Entry 9DUS (electron microscopy, 3.12 A resolution); this record covers chains B and C of the 5 polymer chains in the assembly.

[Chain B (and C)]
Protein: Phosphoprotein
Organism: Measles virus strain Edmonston-B
Notes: chain C of this document is another copy of the same molecule, construct and numbering; everything in this record applies to it too
UniProt: Q83623 (PHOSP_MEASF); numbering as in UniProt (aligned over 1-507)
Amino-acid sequence (509 residues; numbered 1 to 509; the number before each row is that of its first residue):
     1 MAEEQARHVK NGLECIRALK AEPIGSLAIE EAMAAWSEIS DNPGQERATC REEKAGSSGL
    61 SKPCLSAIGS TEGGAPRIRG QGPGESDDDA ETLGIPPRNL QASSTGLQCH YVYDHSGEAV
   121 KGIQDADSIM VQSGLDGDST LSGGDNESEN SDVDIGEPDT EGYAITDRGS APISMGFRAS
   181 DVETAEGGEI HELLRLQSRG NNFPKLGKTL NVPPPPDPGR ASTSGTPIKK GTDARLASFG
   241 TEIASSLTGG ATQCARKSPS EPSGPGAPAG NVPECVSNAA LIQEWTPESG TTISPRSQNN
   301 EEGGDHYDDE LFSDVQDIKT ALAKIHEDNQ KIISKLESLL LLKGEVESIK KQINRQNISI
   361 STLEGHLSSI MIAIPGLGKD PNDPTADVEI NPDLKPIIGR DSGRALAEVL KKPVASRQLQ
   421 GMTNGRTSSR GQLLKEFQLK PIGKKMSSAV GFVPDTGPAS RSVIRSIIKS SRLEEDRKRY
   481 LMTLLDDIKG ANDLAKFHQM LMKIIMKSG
Not modelled in the structure: 1-324, 377-391, 414-509 (chain C: 1-322, 376-428, 508-509)
Construct notes: expression tag (508-509)
UniProt features mapped onto this chain:
  - region (Interaction with the L polymerase): Ser361 to Leu377, Pro396 to Leu410
  - binding site (Ca(2+)): Asp314
  - modified residue (Phosphoserine): Ser86, Ser151

[Chain B / chain C interface]
Contacting residue pairs (75):
  Ile325(B) - Ile325(C)  hydrophobic
  Ile325(B) - Asn329(C)
  Asp328(B) - His326(C)  salt bridge
  Asp328(B) - Gln330(C)
  Asn329(B) - Asn329(C)  hydrogen bond
  Ile332(B) - Asn329(C)
  Ile332(B) - Ile332(C)  hydrophobic
  Ile332(B) - Ile333(C)  hydrophobic
  Ile332(B) - Leu336(C)
  Lys335(B) - Ile333(C)
  Lys335(B) - Leu336(C)
  Lys335(B) - Glu337(C)
  Leu336(B) - Leu336(C)  hydrophobic
  Ser338(B) - Leu340(C)
  Ser338(B) - Lys343(C)  hydrogen bond (backbone-side chain)
  Leu339(B) - Leu336(C)  hydrophobic
  Leu339(B) - Leu339(C)  hydrophobic
  Leu339(B) - Leu340(C)  hydrophobic
  Leu339(B) - Lys343(C)
  Leu342(B) - Lys343(C)
  Glu345(B) - Val346(C)
  Glu345(B) - Glu347(C)
  Glu345(B) - Lys350(C)
  Ser348(B) - Lys350(C)
  Ile349(B) - Lys350(C)
  Ile349(B) - Ile353(C)  hydrophobic
  Gln352(B) - Lys350(C)
  Gln352(B) - Ile353(C)
  Gln352(B) - Asn354(C)  hydrogen bond (side chain-backbone)
  Gln352(B) - Asn357(C)  hydrogen bond (backbone-side chain)
  Arg355(B) - Asn357(C)
  Gln356(B) - Asn357(C)
  Ser359(B) - Ile360(C)
  Ser359(B) - Glu364(C)
  Thr362(B) - Glu364(C)  hydrogen bond
  Leu363(B) - Leu363(C)  hydrophobic
  Leu363(B) - Glu364(C)
  Leu363(B) - Leu367(C)  hydrophobic
  His366(B) - Met371(C)
  Leu367(B) - Met371(C)  hydrophobic
  Ser368(B) - Ser429(C)  hydrogen bond
  Ser369(B) - Ile374(C)
  Ile370(B) - Met371(C)  hydrophobic
  Ile370(B) - Ile374(C)
  Ile370(B) - Pro375(C)
  Met371(B) - Ser429(C)
  Ile372(B) - Ser429(C)
  Ile372(B) - Gln432(C)
  Ala373(B) - Arg430(C)
  Ala373(B) - Gln432(C)
  Ala373(B) - Leu433(C)
  Ile374(B) - Leu434(C)  hydrophobic
  Ile374(B) - Gln438(C)
  Pro375(B) - Leu433(C)
  Pro375(B) - Leu434(C)
  Pro375(B) - Gln438(C)
  Pro392(B) - Arg430(C)
  Leu394(B) - Ser429(C)
  Leu394(B) - Arg430(C)
  Ile398(B) - Ile370(C)  hydrophobic
  Ile398(B) - Met371(C)  hydrophobic
  Ser402(B) - Ile372(C)
  Ser402(B) - Ala373(C)
  Leu406(B) - Ala373(C)  hydrophobic
  Leu406(B) - Pro375(C)  hydrophobic
  Val409(B) - Leu434(C)  hydrophobic
  Val409(B) - Lys435(C)
  Val409(B) - Phe437(C)  hydrophobic
  Leu410(B) - Pro375(C)  hydrophobic
  Leu410(B) - Gln432(C)
  Leu410(B) - Leu433(C)
  Leu410(B) - Lys435(C)
  Lys411(B) - Gln432(C)
  Lys411(B) - Leu433(C)  hydrogen bond (backbone-backbone)
  Lys411(B) - Lys435(C)
Other interface residues (no listed pair), chain B (43 interface residues in all): Lys331, Ile353, Ile397, Asp401, Gly403, Glu408, Pro413
Other interface residues (no listed pair), chain C (36 interface residues in all): Gly431

[Overview]
43 residues of chain B face 36 of chain C across their interface; the contacts include 7 hydrogen bonds and 1
salt bridge. Polar contacts include Asp328(B)-His326(C), Asn329(B)-Asn329(C) and Ser338(B)-Lys343(C). UniProt
lists Ca2+-binding residue Asp314(B) on chain B.
Chain B and chain C are both Phosphoprotein (Measles virus strain Edmonston-B); the structure, Cryo-EM
structure of the Measles Virus polymerase (L) protein in complex with the tetrameric phosphoprotein (P), was
determined by electron microscopy, deposited together with 9DUT.
